PDB entry 8FFI | electron microscopy, 2.70 A resolution | chains M and P of the 16 polymer chains in the assembly

# Chain M
Protein: Tir-apaz
Source organism: Maribacter polysiphoniae
Reference sequence: A0A316E683 (A0A316E683_9FLAO); residue numbers follow UniProt; this construct covers 1-452
Amino-acid sequence (452 residues; row label = number of the first residue in the row):
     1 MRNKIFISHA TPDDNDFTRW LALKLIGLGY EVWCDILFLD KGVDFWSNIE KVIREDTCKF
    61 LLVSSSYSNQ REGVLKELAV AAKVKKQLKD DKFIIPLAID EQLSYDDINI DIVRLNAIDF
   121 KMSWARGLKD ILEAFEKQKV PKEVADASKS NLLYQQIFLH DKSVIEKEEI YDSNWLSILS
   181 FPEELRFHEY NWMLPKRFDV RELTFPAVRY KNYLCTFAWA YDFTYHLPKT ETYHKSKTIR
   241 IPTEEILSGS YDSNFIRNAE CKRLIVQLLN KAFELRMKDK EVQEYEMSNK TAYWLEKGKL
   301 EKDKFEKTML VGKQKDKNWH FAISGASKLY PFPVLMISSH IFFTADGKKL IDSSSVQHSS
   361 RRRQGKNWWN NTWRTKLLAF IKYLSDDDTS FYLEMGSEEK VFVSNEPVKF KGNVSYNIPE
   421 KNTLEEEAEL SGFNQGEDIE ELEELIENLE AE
Not modelled in the structure: 1, 421-452
What the authors report for this chain:
  - mutagenesis - G42R/D44R, D106R/D111R/V113R, V113R: abolished catalytic activity
  - binding site for target DNA: Lys-366
  - self-association interface (contacts with another copy of this molecule): Val-113

# Chain P
Molecule: target DNA
Sequence (25 nucleotides; numbered 1 to 25; the number before each row is that of its first residue):
     1 CAACTAATAG ATTAGAGCCG TCAAT
Not modelled in the structure: 1-3, 24-25

# Interface between chain M and chain P
Residue-residue contacts - 15 pairs, chain M then chain P:
  Arg-201(M) / DT8(P)  salt bridge to the phosphate
  Arg-201(M) / DA9(P)  salt bridge to the phosphate
  Arg-263(M) / DA9(P)  hydrogen bond to the base
  Arg-263(M) / DG10(P)  hydrogen bond to the sugar
  Gln-267(M) / DA9(P)  sugar contact
  Asn-270(M) / DG10(P)  hydrogen bond to the phosphate
  Lys-328(M) / DA11(P)  phosphate contact
  His-358(M) / DG17(P)  base contact
  His-358(M) / DC18(P)  sugar contact
  Ser-359(M) / DC19(P)  phosphate contact
  Arg-362(M) / DC19(P)  sugar contact
  Arg-362(M) / DG20(P)  sugar contact
  Arg-363(M) / DG20(P)  salt bridge to the phosphate
  Lys-366(M) / DG20(P)  phosphate contact
  Lys-366(M) / DT21(P)  phosphate contact
Interface residues without a listed pair, chain M (11 interface residues in all): Val-266

# Overview
11 residues of chain M and 9 residues of chain P are in contact, with 3 hydrogen bonds and 3 salt bridges.
Polar contacts include Arg-263(M)/DA9(P), Arg-263(M)/DG10(P) and Asn-270(M)/DG10(P). The paper reports a
binding site for target DNA at Lys-366(M); G42R/D44R, D106R/D111R/V113R and V113R of chain M abolish catalytic
activity.
Chain M is Tir-apaz (Maribacter polysiphoniae) and chain P is target DNA; the structure, Structure of
tetramerized MapSPARTA upon guide RNA-mediated target DNA binding, was determined by electron microscopy
together with 8FEX, 8SP0, 8SP3, 8SPO and 8SQU from the same study.
